Entry 4AW8 (X-ray diffraction, 2.00 A resolution); this record covers chain A.

# Chain A
Molecule: Metal-binding protein ZinT
From: Salmonella enterica SUBSP. enterica serovar
UniProt: A0A315GY36 (A0A315GY36_SALET); residues 8-193 here correspond to UniProt positions 31-216 (UniProt number = residue number + 23)
Sequence (186 residues; each row starts with the number of its first residue):
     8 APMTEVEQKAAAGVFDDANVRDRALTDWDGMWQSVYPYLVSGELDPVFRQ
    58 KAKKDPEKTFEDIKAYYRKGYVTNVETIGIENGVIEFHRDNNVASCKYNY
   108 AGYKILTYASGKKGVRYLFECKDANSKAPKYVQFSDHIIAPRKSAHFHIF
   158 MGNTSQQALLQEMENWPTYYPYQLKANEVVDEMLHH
Disulfide bonds: Cys-103/Cys-128
Bound ions: Na+ site 1 near Asp-23 (its only coordinating residue here); Na+ site 2: Tyr-105 (together with sulfate ion); Zn2+: His-144, His-155 (together with PG6)
Small-molecule neighbours: PG6 (1-(2-methoxy-ethoxy)-2-{2-[2-(2-methoxy-ethoxy]-ethoxy}-ethane): Pro-63, Tyr-73, Tyr-74, Leu-113, Tyr-115, Lys-120, Gly-121, Arg-123, Ser-142, His-144, His-155, Phe-157, Met-170, Trp-173
Reported in the primary citation:
  - Zn2+ coordination: His-144, His-153, His-155
  - conformationally variable residues (loop rearrangement): Cys-128 to Ala-135
  - binding site for PG6: Tyr-115, His-144, Phe-157, Trp-173

# Overview
Chain A binds compound PG6. The Zn2+ site is built by His-144 and His-155. The paper reports a binding site
for PG6 at Tyr-115, His-144 and Phe-157 among others; Zn2+ coordination by His-144, His-153 and His-155.
Chain A is Metal-binding protein ZinT (Salmonella enterica SUBSP. enterica serovar); the structure, X-ray
structure of ZinT from Salmonella enterica in complex with zinc ion and PEG, was determined by X-ray
diffraction, deposited together with 4AYH and 4ARH.
